4Y8N - chains F and G of the 30 polymer chains in the assembly; structure by X-ray diffraction, 2.60 A resolution.

== Chain F ==
Molecule: Probable proteasome subunit alpha type-7
From: Saccharomyces cerevisiae (strain ATCC 204508 / S288c)
Notes: EC 3.4.25.1
Reference sequence: P21242 (PSA7_YEAST); residues -3 to 284 here correspond to UniProt positions 1-288 (UniProt number = residue number + 4)
Amino-acid sequence (288 residues; numbered -3 to 284; the number before each row is that of its first residue; numbers below 1 keep their minus sign (Met-3 is residue -3)):
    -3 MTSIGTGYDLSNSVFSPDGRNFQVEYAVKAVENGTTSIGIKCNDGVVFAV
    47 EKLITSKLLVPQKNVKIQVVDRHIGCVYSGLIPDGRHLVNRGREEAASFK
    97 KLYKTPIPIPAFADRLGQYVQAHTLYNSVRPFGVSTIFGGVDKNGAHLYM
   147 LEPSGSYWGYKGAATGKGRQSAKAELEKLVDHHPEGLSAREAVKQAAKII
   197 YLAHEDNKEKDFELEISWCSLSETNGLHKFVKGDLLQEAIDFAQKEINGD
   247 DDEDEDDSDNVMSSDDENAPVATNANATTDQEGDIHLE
Unresolved in the structure: -3 to 1, 245-284
Curated features (UniProtKB/Swiss-Prot):
  - modified residue: Thr-2 (N-acetylthreonine)

== Chain G ==
Molecule: Proteasome subunit alpha type-1
From: Saccharomyces cerevisiae (strain ATCC 204508 / S288c)
Notes: EC 3.4.25.1
Reference sequence: P21243 (PSA1_YEAST); residues -8 to 243 here correspond to UniProt positions 1-252 (UniProt number = residue number + 9)
Amino-acid sequence (252 residues; row label = number of the first residue in the row; numbers below 1 keep their minus sign (Met-8 is residue -8)):
    -8 MSGAAAASAAGYDRHITIFSPEGRLYQVEYAFKATNQTNINSLAVRGKDC
    42 TVVISQKKVPDKLLDPTTVSYIFCISRTIGMVVNGPIPDARNAALRAKAE
    92 AAEFRYKYGYDMPCDVLAKRMANLSQIYTQRAYMRPLGVILTFVSVDEEL
   142 GPSIYKTDPAGYYVGYKATATGPKQQEITTNLENHFKKSKIDHINEESWE
   192 KVVEFAITHMIDALGTEFSKNDLEVGVATKDKFFTLSAENIEERLVAIAE
   242 QD
Unresolved in the structure: -8 to 1, 243
Ion coordination: Mg2+: Thr8, Tyr119, Arg122, Met125

== Chain F / chain G interface ==
Pairs across the interface (63; chain F residue first):
  Thr2(F) - His6(G)
  Gly3(F) - His6(G)
  Tyr4(F) - Arg5(G)
  Tyr4(F) - His6(G)
  Tyr4(F) - Tyr21(G)
  Ser9(F) - Arg126(G)
  Val10(F) - His6(G)
  Val10(F) - Gln18(G)
  Phe11(F) - Gln18(G)  hydrogen bond (backbone-side chain)
  Phe11(F) - Tyr21(G)
  Phe11(F) - Ala22(G)  hydrophobic
  Phe11(F) - Ala25(G)  hydrophobic
  Phe11(F) - Arg126(G)
  Phe11(F) - Pro127(G)
  Ser12(F) - Tyr21(G)
  Pro13(F) - Tyr21(G)  hydrophobic
  Pro13(F) - Lys24(G)  hydrogen bond (backbone-side chain)
  Asp14(F) - Lys24(G)
  Gly15(F) - Tyr21(G)
  Gly15(F) - Ala25(G)
  Lys37(F) - Asp56(G)  salt bridge
  Asp110(F) - Arg82(G)
  Gln114(F) - Arg82(G)  hydrogen bond (side chain-backbone)
  Gln114(F) - Asn83(G)
  Gln114(F) - Leu86(G)
  Gln117(F) - Pro79(G)
  Gln117(F) - Asp80(G)
  Gln117(F) - Asn83(G)  hydrogen bond
  Gln117(F) - Arg126(G)
  Thr120(F) - Arg126(G)  hydrogen bond (backbone-side chain)
  Leu121(F) - Tyr124(G)
  Leu121(F) - Arg126(G)
  Leu121(F) - Leu128(G)  hydrophobic
  Tyr122(F) - Tyr124(G)
  Tyr122(F) - Met125(G)  hydrophobic
  Ser150(F) - Pro79(G)
  Gly151(F) - Pro79(G)
  Ser152(F) - Ile78(G)
  Ser152(F) - Pro79(G)
  Tyr153(F) - Arg82(G)  hydrogen bond (backbone-side chain)
  Trp154(F) - Leu55(G)  hydrophobic
  Trp154(F) - Thr59(G)
  Trp154(F) - Val60(G)  hydrophobic
  Trp154(F) - Ser61(G)
  Trp154(F) - Tyr62(G)
  Trp154(F) - Ile78(G)  hydrophobic
  Trp154(F) - Arg82(G)
  Gly155(F) - Leu55(G)
  Gly155(F) - Asp56(G)  hydrogen bond (backbone-backbone)
  Gly155(F) - Thr59(G)  hydrogen bond (backbone-side chain)
  Tyr156(F) - Leu54(G)
  Tyr156(F) - Leu55(G)  hydrophobic
  Tyr156(F) - Asp56(G)
  Lys157(F) - Lys53(G)
  Lys157(F) - Leu54(G)  hydrogen bond (backbone-backbone)
  Lys157(F) - Leu55(G)
  Gly158(F) - Leu54(G)  hydrogen bond (backbone-backbone)
  Lys169(F) - Leu54(G)
  Leu172(F) - Leu54(G)  hydrophobic
  Glu173(F) - Lys53(G)
  Glu173(F) - Leu54(G)
  Val176(F) - Leu54(G)  hydrophobic
  Asp177(F) - Lys53(G)  salt bridge
Other interface residues (no listed pair), chain F (32 interface residues in all): Tyr145
Other interface residues (no listed pair), chain G (29 interface residues in all): Asp52, Pro57, Gly129

== Summary ==
32 residues of chain F and 29 residues of chain G are in contact, with 10 hydrogen bonds and 2 salt bridges.
Among the polar pairs are Lys37(F)-Asp56(G), Asp177(F)-Lys53(G) and Phe11(F)-Gln18(G). The Mg2+ site is built
by Thr8(G), Tyr119(G), Arg122(G) and Met125(G).
Chain F is Probable proteasome subunit alpha type-7 and chain G is Proteasome subunit alpha type-1, both from
Saccharomyces cerevisiae (strain ATCC 204508 / S288c); the structure, Yeast 20S proteasome beta7-delta7_Cter
mutant in complex with Ac-PAE-ep, was determined by X-ray diffraction (same publication as 4Y69, 4Y6A, 4Y6V,
4Y6Z, 4Y70, 4Y74 and 34 further entries).
